PDB entry 1AJH | X-ray diffraction, 1.69 A resolution | chain A

== Chain A ==
Protein: Myoglobin
From: Physeter catodon
Reference sequence: P02185 (MYG_PHYCA); residues 1-153 here = UniProt positions 1-153
Chain sequence (153 residues; each row starts with the number of its first residue):
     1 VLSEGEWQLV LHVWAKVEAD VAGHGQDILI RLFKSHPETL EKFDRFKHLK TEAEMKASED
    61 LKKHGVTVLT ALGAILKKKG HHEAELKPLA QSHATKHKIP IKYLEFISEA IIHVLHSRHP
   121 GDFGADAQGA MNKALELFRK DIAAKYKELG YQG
Metal / ion sites: heme Fe: His93 (together with carbon monoxide)
Small-molecule neighbours:
  - carbon monoxide (CMO): Leu29, Phe43, His64, Val68, Ile107
  - heme (HEM): Leu32, Thr39, Lys42, Phe43, Arg45, His64, Thr67, Val68, Ala71, Leu72, Leu89, Ser92, His93, His97, Ile99, Tyr103, Leu104, Ile107, Ile111, Phe138

== Overview ==
Ligands of chain A: heme and carbon monoxide.
Chain A is Myoglobin (Physeter catodon); the structure, Photoproduct of carbonmonoxy myoglobin at 40 K, was
determined by X-ray diffraction, deposited together with 1AJG.
